Entry 5DDK (X-ray diffraction, 2.13 A resolution); this record covers chains A and B.

== Chain A (and B) ==
Molecule: Acetyl-CoA hydrolase
From: Acetobacter aceti 1023
Notes: EC 2.8.3.18; chain B of this document is another copy of the same molecule, construct and numbering; everything in this record applies to it too
Reference sequence: A0A063X8M7 (A0A063X8M7_ACEAC); residue numbers follow UniProt; this construct covers 1-505
Sequence (514 residues; row label = number of the first residue in the row):
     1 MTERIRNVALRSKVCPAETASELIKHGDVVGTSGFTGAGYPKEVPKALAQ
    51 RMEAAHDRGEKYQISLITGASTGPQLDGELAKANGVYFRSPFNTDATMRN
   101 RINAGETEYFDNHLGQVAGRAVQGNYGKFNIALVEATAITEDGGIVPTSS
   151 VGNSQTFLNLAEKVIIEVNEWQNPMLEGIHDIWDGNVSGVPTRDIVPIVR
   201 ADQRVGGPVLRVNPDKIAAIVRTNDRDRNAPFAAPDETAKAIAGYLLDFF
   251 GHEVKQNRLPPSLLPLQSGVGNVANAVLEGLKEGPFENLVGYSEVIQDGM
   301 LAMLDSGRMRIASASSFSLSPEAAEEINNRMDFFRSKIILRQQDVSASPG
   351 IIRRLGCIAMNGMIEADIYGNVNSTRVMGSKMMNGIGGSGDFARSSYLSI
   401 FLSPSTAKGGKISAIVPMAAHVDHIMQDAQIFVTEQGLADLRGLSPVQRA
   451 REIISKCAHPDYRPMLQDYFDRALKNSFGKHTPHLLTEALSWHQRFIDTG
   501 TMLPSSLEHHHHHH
Unresolved in the structure: 1, 514 (chain B: 1, 506-514)
Differences from the reference sequence: engineered mutation Ala347 (Asn in A0A063X8M7); expression tag (506-514)
Small-molecule neighbours: coenzyme A (COA): Phe35, Thr36, Phe92, Leu114, Gln267, Gly269, Val270, Gly271, Asn272, Val273, Glu294, Asn361, Gly362, Met363, Ile364, Glu365, Ser374, Val377, Met383, Asn384, Gly385, Ile386, Gly387, Gly388, Ser389, Pro404, Ala407, Lys408, Ile412, Ala414
What the authors report for this chain:
  - contacts within the chain: Glu294-Gly388
  - conformationally variable residues (loop rearrangement, side-chain flip): Arg228 to Asp236, Val270, Glu294
  - catalytic residues: Gly388 (citing earlier work)
  - mutagenesis - E294A: abolished catalytic activity
  - catalytic residues: Val270 (proposed by the authors, not directly observed)

== How chain A and chain B interact ==
Residue-residue contacts (134):
  Phe88(A) - Gly443(B)
  Ile102(A) - His481(B)
  Asn103(A) - Lys480(B)  hydrogen bond (backbone-backbone)
  Asn103(A) - His481(B)
  Glu108(A) - Ser445(B)  hydrogen bond
  Glu108(A) - Gln448(B)
  Tyr109(A) - Ser445(B)
  Tyr109(A) - Pro446(B)
  Tyr109(A) - His481(B)
  Phe110(A) - Met426(B)  hydrophobic
  Phe110(A) - Gln427(B)
  Phe110(A) - Leu444(B)
  Phe110(A) - Arg449(B)
  Asp111(A) - Gln427(B)  hydrogen bond (backbone-side chain)
  His113(A) - Arg394(B)  hydrogen bond
  His113(A) - Ile425(B)
  His113(A) - Gln427(B)
  His113(A) - Asp428(B)  salt bridge
  Gln116(A) - Arg394(B)  hydrogen bond (side chain-backbone)
  Arg120(A) - Gln427(B)  hydrogen bond (side chain-backbone)
  Arg120(A) - Gln430(B)
  Gln123(A) - Tyr397(B)  hydrogen bond (side chain-backbone)
  Asn125(A) - Arg442(B)
  Asn125(A) - Gly443(B)
  Val187(A) - Arg353(B)
  Ser188(A) - Arg353(B)  hydrogen bond
  Pro191(A) - Leu355(B)
  Pro191(A) - Gly356(B)
  Pro191(A) - Tyr397(B)
  Thr192(A) - Val199(B)
  Thr192(A) - Arg200(B)  hydrogen bond
  Thr192(A) - Arg354(B)
  Arg193(A) - Arg353(B)  hydrogen bond (side chain-backbone)
  Arg193(A) - Arg354(B)  hydrogen bond (backbone-backbone)
  Arg193(A) - Tyr397(B)
  Ile195(A) - Ile195(B)  hydrophobic
  Ile195(A) - Val199(B)  hydrophobic
  Ile195(A) - Arg354(B)
  Pro197(A) - Ile195(B)  hydrophobic
  Val199(A) - Thr192(B)
  Val199(A) - Ile195(B)  hydrophobic
  Gly350(A) - Gly350(B)
  Arg353(A) - Val187(B)  hydrogen bond (side chain-backbone)
  Arg353(A) - Ser188(B)  hydrogen bond
  Arg353(A) - Arg193(B)  hydrogen bond (backbone-side chain)
  Arg354(A) - Thr192(B)
  Arg354(A) - Arg193(B)  hydrogen bond (backbone-backbone)
  Arg354(A) - Ile195(B)
  Leu355(A) - Pro191(B)
  Gly356(A) - Pro191(B)
  Arg376(A) - Met426(B)
  Arg376(A) - His481(B)  hydrogen bond
  Arg376(A) - Thr482(B)  hydrogen bond
  Val377(A) - Phe478(B)
  Met378(A) - Phe478(B)  hydrophobic
  Met378(A) - Leu486(B)
  Gly379(A) - Thr482(B)
  Gly379(A) - His484(B)
  Ser380(A) - Ser477(B)  hydrogen bond
  Ser380(A) - Phe478(B)
  Ser380(A) - Gly479(B)  hydrogen bond (side chain-backbone)
  Ser380(A) - Lys480(B)
  Ser380(A) - His481(B)  hydrogen bond (backbone-backbone)
  Ser380(A) - Thr482(B)  hydrogen bond (backbone-backbone)
  Lys381(A) - Phe478(B)
  Met382(A) - His481(B)
  Ile386(A) - Ile425(B)  hydrophobic
  Ile386(A) - Gln427(B)
  Gly390(A) - Arg394(B)  hydrogen bond (backbone-side chain)
  Arg394(A) - His113(B)
  Arg394(A) - Gln116(B)  hydrogen bond (backbone-side chain)
  Arg394(A) - Gly390(B)  hydrogen bond (side chain-backbone)
  Arg394(A) - Arg394(B)
  Tyr397(A) - Gln123(B)  hydrogen bond (backbone-side chain)
  Tyr397(A) - Pro191(B)
  Tyr397(A) - Arg193(B)
  Met418(A) - Ala420(B)
  Met418(A) - Leu490(B)  hydrophobic
  Ala420(A) - Met418(B)
  Val422(A) - Ile425(B)
  Asp423(A) - Ile425(B)
  Ile425(A) - His113(B)
  Ile425(A) - Ile386(B)  hydrophobic
  Ile425(A) - Val422(B)
  Ile425(A) - Asp423(B)
  Met426(A) - Phe110(B)  hydrophobic
  Met426(A) - Arg376(B)
  Gln427(A) - Phe110(B)
  Gln427(A) - Asp111(B)  hydrogen bond (side chain-backbone)
  Gln427(A) - His113(B)
  Gln427(A) - Arg120(B)  hydrogen bond (backbone-side chain)
  Asp428(A) - His113(B)  salt bridge
  Gln430(A) - Arg120(B)
  Arg442(A) - Asn125(B)
  Gly443(A) - Phe88(B)
  Gly443(A) - Asn125(B)
  Leu444(A) - Phe110(B)
  Ser445(A) - Glu108(B)  hydrogen bond
  Ser445(A) - Tyr109(B)
  Pro446(A) - Tyr109(B)
  Gln448(A) - Glu108(B)
  Arg449(A) - Phe110(B)
  Ser477(A) - Ser380(B)  hydrogen bond
  Phe478(A) - Val377(B)
  Phe478(A) - Met378(B)  hydrophobic
  Phe478(A) - Ser380(B)
  Phe478(A) - Lys381(B)
  Phe478(A) - Ile497(B)  hydrophobic
  Gly479(A) - Ser380(B)  hydrogen bond (backbone-side chain)
  Gly479(A) - Lys381(B)
  Lys480(A) - Asn103(B)  hydrogen bond (backbone-backbone)
  Lys480(A) - Ser380(B)
  His481(A) - Ile102(B)
  His481(A) - Asn103(B)
  His481(A) - Tyr109(B)
  His481(A) - Arg376(B)  hydrogen bond
  His481(A) - Ser380(B)  hydrogen bond (backbone-backbone)
  His481(A) - Met382(B)
  Thr482(A) - Arg376(B)  hydrogen bond
  Thr482(A) - Gly379(B)
  Thr482(A) - Ser380(B)  hydrogen bond (backbone-backbone)
  His484(A) - Gly379(B)
  Leu486(A) - Met378(B)
  Leu486(A) - His493(B)
  Leu486(A) - Gln494(B)
  Thr487(A) - Gln494(B)
  Ala489(A) - Leu490(B)  hydrophobic
  Leu490(A) - Met418(B)  hydrophobic
  Leu490(A) - Leu490(B)  hydrophobic
  His493(A) - Leu486(B)
  Gln494(A) - Leu486(B)
  Gln494(A) - Thr487(B)
  Ile497(A) - Phe478(B)  hydrophobic
  Ile497(A) - Leu486(B)  hydrophobic
Also at the interface, not in a pair above, chain A (81 interface residues in all): Ala104, Gly105, Asn112, Gly115, Gly119, Asp194, Arg258, Leu264, Pro349, Asn371, Leu398, His421, Val447, Pro483, Phe496
Also at the interface, not in a pair above, chain B (81 interface residues in all): Ala104, Gly105, Asn112, Gly115, Gly119, Asp194, Pro197, Arg258, Leu264, Pro349, Asn371, His421, Val447, Pro483, Ala489, Phe496

== Summary ==
The chain A/chain B interface involves 81 residues from each chain, with 35 hydrogen bonds and 2 salt bridges.
Among the polar pairs are His113(A)-Asp428(B), Glu108(A)-Ser445(B) and Asp111(A)-Gln427(B). Bound to chain A:
coenzyme A. The paper reports catalytic residues Gly388(A) and Val270(A); E294A of chain A abolishes catalytic
activity.
Both chains are Acetyl-CoA hydrolase (Acetobacter aceti 1023). Entry 5DDK (Succinyl-CoA:acetate
CoA-transferase (AarCH6-N347A) in complex with CoA) was determined by X-ray diffraction together with 5DW4
from the same study.
